PDB entry 7ZD5 | electron microscopy, 3.17 A resolution | chains C and D

# Chain C
Protein: ATP-binding/permease protein CydC
Organism: Escherichia coli K-12
UniProt: P23886 (CYDC_ECOLI); residues 1-573 here = UniProt positions 1-573
Amino-acid sequence (573 residues; numbered 1 to 573; the number before each row is that of its first residue):
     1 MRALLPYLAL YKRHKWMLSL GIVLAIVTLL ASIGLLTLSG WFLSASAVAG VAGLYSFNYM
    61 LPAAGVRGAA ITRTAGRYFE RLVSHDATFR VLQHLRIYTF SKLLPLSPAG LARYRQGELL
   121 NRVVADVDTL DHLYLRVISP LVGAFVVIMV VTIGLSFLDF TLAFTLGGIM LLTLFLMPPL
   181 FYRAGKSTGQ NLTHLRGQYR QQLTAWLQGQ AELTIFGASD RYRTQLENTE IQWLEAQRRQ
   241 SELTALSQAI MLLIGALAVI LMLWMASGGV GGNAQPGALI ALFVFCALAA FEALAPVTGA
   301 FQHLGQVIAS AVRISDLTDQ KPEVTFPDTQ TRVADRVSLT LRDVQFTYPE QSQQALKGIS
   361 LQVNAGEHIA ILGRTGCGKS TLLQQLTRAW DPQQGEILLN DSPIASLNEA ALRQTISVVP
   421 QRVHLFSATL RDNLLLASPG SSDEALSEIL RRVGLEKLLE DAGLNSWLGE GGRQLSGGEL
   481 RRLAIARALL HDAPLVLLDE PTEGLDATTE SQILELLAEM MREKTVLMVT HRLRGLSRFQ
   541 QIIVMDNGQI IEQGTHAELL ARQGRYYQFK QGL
Disordered / not traced: 353-355
Swiss-Prot annotation at these positions:
  - binding site (ATP): Gly373 to Ser380

# Chain D
Protein: ATP-binding/permease protein CydD
Organism: Escherichia coli K-12
UniProt: P29018 (CYDD_ECOLI); residues 1-588 here = UniProt positions 1-588
Amino-acid sequence (588 residues; each row starts with the number of its first residue):
     1 MNKSRQKELT RWLKQQSVIS QRWLNISRLL GFVSGILIIA QAWFMARILQ HMIMENIPRE
    61 ALLLPFTLLV LTFVLRAWVV WLRERVGYHA GQHIRFAIRR QVLDRLQQAG PAWIQGKPAG
   121 SWATLVLEQI DDMHDYYARY LPQMALAVSV PLLIVVAIFP SNWAAALILL GTAPLIPLFM
   181 ALVGMGAADA NRRNFLALAR LSGHFLDRLR GMETLRIFGR GEAEIESIRS ASEDFRQRTM
   241 EVLRLAFLSS GILEFFTSLS IALVAVYFGF SYLGELDFGH YDTGVTLAAG FLALILAPEF
   301 FQPLRDLGTF YHAKAQAVGA ADSLKTFMET PLAHPQRGEA ELASTDPVTI EAEELFITSP
   361 EGKTLAGPLN FTLPAGQRAV LVGRSGSGKS SLLNALSGFL SYQGSLRING IELRDLSPES
   421 WRKHLSWVGQ NPQLPAATLR DNVLLARPDA SEQELQAALD NAWVSEFLPL LPQGVDTPVG
   481 DQAARLSVGQ AQRVAVARAL LNPCSLLLLD EPAASLDAHS EQRVMEALNA ASLRQTTLMV
   541 THQLEDLADW DVIWVMQDGR IIEQGRYAEL SVAGGPFATL LAHRQEEI
Disordered / not traced: 1
Swiss-Prot annotation at these positions:
  - binding site (ATP): Leu373 to Val380
  - mutagenesis: Arg210 (R210G: Exhibits significantly lower levels of cytochrome d than the wild-type; when associated with G-216; R210K: Does not affect cytochrome d levels; when associated with K-216), Arg216 (R216G: Exhibits significantly lower levels of cytochrome d than the wild-type; when associated with G-210; R216K: Does not affect cytochrome d levels; when associated with K-210), Arg238 (R238G: Exhibits significantly lower levels of cytochrome d than the wild-type; when associated with G-244; R238H: Does not affect cytochrome d levels; when associated with H-244), Arg244 (R244G: Exhibits significantly lower levels of cytochrome d than the wild-type; when associated with G-238; R244H: Does not affect cytochrome d levels; when associated with H-238)

# How chain C and chain D interact
Residue-residue contacts (223; chain C residue first):
  Leu35(C) - Ile261(D)  hydrophobic
  Leu36(C) - Leu294(D)
  Ser39(C) - Ala265(D)
  Ser39(C) - Leu294(D)
  Gly40(C) - Phe291(D)
  Gly40(C) - Leu294(D)
  Phe42(C) - Ala265(D)
  Phe42(C) - Gly269(D)
  Phe42(C) - Phe270(D)  hydrophobic
  Leu43(C) - Ala265(D)
  Leu43(C) - Phe268(D)  hydrophobic
  Leu43(C) - Gly269(D)
  Leu43(C) - Tyr272(D)
  Leu43(C) - Leu287(D)
  Leu43(C) - Gly290(D)
  Leu43(C) - Leu294(D)  hydrophobic
  Ser44(C) - Phe291(D)
  Ser46(C) - Gly269(D)  hydrogen bond (side chain-backbone)
  Ser46(C) - Tyr272(D)
  Ala47(C) - Met54(D)  hydrophobic
  Ala47(C) - Tyr272(D)
  Ala47(C) - Leu287(D)  hydrophobic
  Val48(C) - Ile53(D)  hydrophobic
  Gly50(C) - Tyr272(D)
  Gly50(C) - Leu273(D)
  Val51(C) - Tyr272(D)  hydrogen bond (backbone-backbone)
  Val51(C) - Leu273(D)
  Val51(C) - Gly274(D)
  Gly53(C) - Leu273(D)
  Leu54(C) - Leu273(D)
  Leu54(C) - Glu275(D)
  Phe57(C) - Leu273(D)  hydrophobic
  Tyr59(C) - Phe270(D)  hydrophobic
  Tyr59(C) - Leu273(D)  hydrophobic
  Tyr59(C) - Glu275(D)  hydrogen bond
  Ala70(C) - Ser258(D)
  Arg73(C) - Glu254(D)
  Arg73(C) - Thr257(D)
  Arg73(C) - Ser258(D)
  Thr74(C) - Gly251(D)
  Thr74(C) - Glu254(D)
  Thr74(C) - Phe255(D)
  Tyr78(C) - Arg244(D)  hydrogen bond (side chain-backbone)
  Tyr78(C) - Phe247(D)
  Tyr78(C) - Leu248(D)
  Arg81(C) - Phe247(D)
  Leu82(C) - Met240(D)
  Leu82(C) - Arg244(D)
  Leu82(C) - Phe247(D)  hydrophobic
  His85(C) - Leu243(D)
  His85(C) - Phe247(D)
  Asp86(C) - Arg236(D)  salt bridge
  Asp86(C) - Met240(D)
  Phe89(C) - Arg236(D)
  Phe89(C) - Thr239(D)
  Arg90(C) - Arg236(D)
  Gln93(C) - Arg229(D)
  Gln93(C) - Ser232(D)
  Gln93(C) - Glu233(D)
  Arg96(C) - Phe205(D)
  Ile97(C) - Ile225(D)  hydrophobic
  Ile97(C) - Ile228(D)  hydrophobic
  Ile97(C) - Arg229(D)
  Thr99(C) - Phe205(D)
  Phe100(C) - Arg208(D)
  Phe100(C) - Met212(D)  hydrophobic
  Phe100(C) - Leu215(D)  hydrophobic
  Phe100(C) - Ile225(D)  hydrophobic
  Phe100(C) - Ile228(D)  hydrophobic
  Ser101(C) - Ile225(D)
  Leu103(C) - Leu209(D)  hydrophobic
  Leu103(C) - Met212(D)
  Leu104(C) - Gly221(D)
  Ser107(C) - Met212(D)
  Ser107(C) - Arg216(D)
  Pro108(C) - Glu213(D)
  Pro108(C) - Arg216(D)
  Leu111(C) - Met212(D)  hydrophobic
  Leu120(C) - Leu206(D)
  Leu120(C) - Leu209(D)
  Leu120(C) - Arg210(D)
  Val123(C) - Leu209(D)  hydrophobic
  Val124(C) - Phe205(D)  hydrophobic
  Val124(C) - Leu206(D)  hydrophobic
  Arg196(C) - Leu127(D)
  Arg196(C) - Glu128(D)  salt bridge
  Arg196(C) - Asp131(D)  salt bridge
  Tyr199(C) - Arg99(D)
  Tyr199(C) - Leu103(D)
  Tyr199(C) - Leu127(D)  hydrophobic
  Arg200(C) - Ala123(D)
  Gln201(C) - Asp481(D)
  Leu203(C) - Leu103(D)  hydrophobic
  Leu203(C) - Val126(D)  hydrophobic
  Leu203(C) - Leu127(D)  hydrophobic
  Thr204(C) - Ala119(D)
  Ala205(C) - Pro435(D)
  Trp206(C) - Leu103(D)
  Trp206(C) - Gln107(D)
  Leu207(C) - Leu106(D)  hydrophobic
  Leu207(C) - Ile114(D)
  Leu207(C) - Gln115(D)
  Leu207(C) - Trp122(D)  hydrophobic
  Gln208(C) - Gln115(D)  hydrogen bond (backbone-side chain)
  Gln208(C) - Ala119(D)
  Gln208(C) - Gln433(D)  hydrogen bond
  Gln208(C) - Gln482(D)
  Gly209(C) - Gln433(D)
  Gln210(C) - Pro111(D)
  Gln210(C) - Ile114(D)
  Ala211(C) - Pro111(D)  hydrophobic
  Ala211(C) - Phe399(D)
  Ala211(C) - Trp427(D)
  Glu212(C) - Trp427(D)
  Glu212(C) - Gln433(D)
  Glu212(C) - Arg498(D)
  Leu213(C) - Pro435(D)  hydrophobic
  Thr214(C) - Arg422(D)
  Ile215(C) - Ser397(D)
  Ile215(C) - Phe399(D)  hydrophobic
  Ile215(C) - Arg422(D)
  Ile215(C) - Leu425(D)
  Ile215(C) - Trp427(D)
  Phe216(C) - Leu445(D)
  Phe216(C) - Arg498(D)
  Ala218(C) - Leu445(D)  hydrophobic
  Ser219(C) - Gln107(D)
  Asp220(C) - Gln107(D)  hydrogen bond
  Arg221(C) - Leu445(D)
  Tyr222(C) - Pro435(D)
  Tyr222(C) - Ala436(D)
  Tyr222(C) - Asp441(D)
  Arg223(C) - Arg100(D)  hydrogen bond (side chain-backbone)
  Arg223(C) - Leu103(D)
  Arg223(C) - Asp104(D)  salt bridge
  Arg223(C) - Gln107(D)  hydrogen bond
  Glu227(C) - Phe96(D)
  Glu230(C) - Phe96(D)
  Glu230(C) - Arg99(D)  salt bridge
  Trp233(C) - Leu127(D)  hydrophobic
  Trp233(C) - Asp131(D)
  Leu234(C) - Tyr88(D)  hydrogen bond (backbone-side chain)
  Leu234(C) - Gln92(D)
  Leu234(C) - Arg95(D)
  Gln237(C) - Tyr88(D)
  Gln237(C) - Arg95(D)  hydrogen bond
  Gln237(C) - Asp131(D)
  Arg238(C) - Tyr88(D)  hydrogen bond (backbone-side chain)
  Ser241(C) - Tyr88(D)
  Ala245(C) - Trp81(D)
  Ala245(C) - Glu84(D)
  Ala245(C) - Arg85(D)
  Leu246(C) - Trp81(D)
  Gln248(C) - Glu84(D)
  Ala249(C) - Ala77(D)
  Ala249(C) - Trp81(D)  hydrophobic
  Leu252(C) - Phe73(D)
  Leu252(C) - Arg76(D)
  Leu252(C) - Ala77(D)  hydrophobic
  Leu252(C) - Val80(D)  hydrophobic
  Leu253(C) - Ala77(D)  hydrophobic
  Ala256(C) - Phe73(D)  hydrophobic
  Val259(C) - Met45(D)  hydrophobic
  Ile260(C) - Val70(D)  hydrophobic
  Ile260(C) - Phe73(D)  hydrophobic
  Leu263(C) - Met45(D)  hydrophobic
  Leu263(C) - Leu49(D)  hydrophobic
  Leu263(C) - Met52(D)  hydrophobic
  Leu263(C) - Phe66(D)  hydrophobic
  Leu263(C) - Leu69(D)  hydrophobic
  Trp264(C) - Arg59(D)  hydrogen bond (backbone-side chain)
  Trp264(C) - Leu63(D)  hydrophobic
  Met265(C) - Arg59(D)
  Ser267(C) - Met52(D)
  Ser267(C) - Arg59(D)
  Gly268(C) - Arg59(D)
  Gln275(C) - Asn56(D)  hydrogen bond
  Gly277(C) - Ile53(D)
  Ile280(C) - Leu49(D)  hydrophobic
  Ile280(C) - Met52(D)
  Ala281(C) - Phe291(D)  hydrophobic
  Val284(C) - Leu49(D)  hydrophobic
  Phe285(C) - Phe291(D)  hydrophobic
  Phe285(C) - Leu294(D)  hydrophobic
  Phe285(C) - Ile295(D)  hydrophobic
  Leu288(C) - Met45(D)  hydrophobic
  Gly373(C) - Ile588(D)
  Thr375(C) - Ile588(D)
  Thr387(C) - Arg216(D)  hydrogen bond
  Arg413(C) - Arg216(D)  hydrogen bond (side chain-backbone)
  Arg413(C) - Gly219(D)
  Val418(C) - Ile217(D)  hydrophobic
  His424(C) - Asp207(D)  salt bridge
  His424(C) - Arg210(D)
  His424(C) - Gly211(D)
  His424(C) - Thr214(D)
  Leu425(C) - Asp207(D)
  Phe426(C) - Asp207(D)
  Phe426(C) - Arg208(D)
  Phe426(C) - Gly211(D)
  Phe426(C) - Thr214(D)
  Phe426(C) - Leu215(D)  hydrophobic
  Ser427(C) - Asp207(D)  hydrogen bond (backbone-side chain)
  Ser427(C) - Arg208(D)
  Ala428(C) - Arg208(D)
  Leu436(C) - Leu215(D)  hydrophobic
  Leu436(C) - Arg220(D)
  Pro439(C) - Arg220(D)
  Trp467(C) - Arg200(D)
  Arg487(C) - Phe218(D)
  His491(C) - Phe218(D)
  Glu503(C) - Glu587(D)
  Glu510(C) - Glu586(D)
  His531(C) - Glu587(D)
  His531(C) - Ile588(D)  hydrogen bond (backbone-backbone)
  Arg532(C) - His583(D)
  Arg532(C) - Glu586(D)  salt bridge
  Arg532(C) - Glu587(D)
  Leu533(C) - Glu586(D)  hydrogen bond (backbone-backbone)
  Arg534(C) - Glu586(D)
  Phe569(C) - Ile588(D)  hydrophobic
  Gly572(C) - Gln585(D)
  Leu573(C) - Glu545(D)
Also at the interface, not in a pair above, chain C (132 interface residues in all): Ala49, Ala63, Val66, Arg77, Asn121, Leu226, Glu242, Thr244, Ala278, Arg374, Ala389, Ile416, Pro420, Ala437, Glu470, Asp506
Also at the interface, not in a pair above, chain D (121 interface residues in all): Ile48, Glu60, Val74, His89, Gly120, Glu224, Ala262, Val264, Val266, Pro298, Arg305, Arg384, Ser426, Pro432, Ala446

# Summary
The interface between chain C and chain D involves 132 residues on one side and 121 on the other, with 19
hydrogen bonds and 7 salt bridges. Polar contacts include Asp86(C)-Arg236(D), Arg196(C)-Glu128(D) and
Arg196(C)-Asp131(D).
Chain C is ATP-binding/permease protein CydC and chain D is ATP-binding/permease protein CydD, both from
Escherichia coli K-12; the structure, IF(apo/as isolated) conformation of CydDC (Dataset-1), was determined by
electron microscopy together with 7ZDA, 7ZDB, 7ZDC, 7ZDE, 7ZDF, 7ZDG and 10 further entries from the same
study.
